8ZC4 - chains B and N of the 9 polymer chains in the assembly; structure by electron microscopy, 3.95 A resolution.

Chain B:
Protein: Spike glycoprotein
From: Severe acute respiratory syndrome coronavirus 2
Reference sequence: P0DTC2 (SPIKE_SARS2); aligned to UniProt positions 14-1202 over residues 17-1211 (the alignment contains insertions or deletions, so no single offset holds)
Chain sequence (1238 residues; each row starts with the number of its first residue; note: 6 numbers in that range are skipped by the numbering (no residue carries them; nothing is unmodelled there)):
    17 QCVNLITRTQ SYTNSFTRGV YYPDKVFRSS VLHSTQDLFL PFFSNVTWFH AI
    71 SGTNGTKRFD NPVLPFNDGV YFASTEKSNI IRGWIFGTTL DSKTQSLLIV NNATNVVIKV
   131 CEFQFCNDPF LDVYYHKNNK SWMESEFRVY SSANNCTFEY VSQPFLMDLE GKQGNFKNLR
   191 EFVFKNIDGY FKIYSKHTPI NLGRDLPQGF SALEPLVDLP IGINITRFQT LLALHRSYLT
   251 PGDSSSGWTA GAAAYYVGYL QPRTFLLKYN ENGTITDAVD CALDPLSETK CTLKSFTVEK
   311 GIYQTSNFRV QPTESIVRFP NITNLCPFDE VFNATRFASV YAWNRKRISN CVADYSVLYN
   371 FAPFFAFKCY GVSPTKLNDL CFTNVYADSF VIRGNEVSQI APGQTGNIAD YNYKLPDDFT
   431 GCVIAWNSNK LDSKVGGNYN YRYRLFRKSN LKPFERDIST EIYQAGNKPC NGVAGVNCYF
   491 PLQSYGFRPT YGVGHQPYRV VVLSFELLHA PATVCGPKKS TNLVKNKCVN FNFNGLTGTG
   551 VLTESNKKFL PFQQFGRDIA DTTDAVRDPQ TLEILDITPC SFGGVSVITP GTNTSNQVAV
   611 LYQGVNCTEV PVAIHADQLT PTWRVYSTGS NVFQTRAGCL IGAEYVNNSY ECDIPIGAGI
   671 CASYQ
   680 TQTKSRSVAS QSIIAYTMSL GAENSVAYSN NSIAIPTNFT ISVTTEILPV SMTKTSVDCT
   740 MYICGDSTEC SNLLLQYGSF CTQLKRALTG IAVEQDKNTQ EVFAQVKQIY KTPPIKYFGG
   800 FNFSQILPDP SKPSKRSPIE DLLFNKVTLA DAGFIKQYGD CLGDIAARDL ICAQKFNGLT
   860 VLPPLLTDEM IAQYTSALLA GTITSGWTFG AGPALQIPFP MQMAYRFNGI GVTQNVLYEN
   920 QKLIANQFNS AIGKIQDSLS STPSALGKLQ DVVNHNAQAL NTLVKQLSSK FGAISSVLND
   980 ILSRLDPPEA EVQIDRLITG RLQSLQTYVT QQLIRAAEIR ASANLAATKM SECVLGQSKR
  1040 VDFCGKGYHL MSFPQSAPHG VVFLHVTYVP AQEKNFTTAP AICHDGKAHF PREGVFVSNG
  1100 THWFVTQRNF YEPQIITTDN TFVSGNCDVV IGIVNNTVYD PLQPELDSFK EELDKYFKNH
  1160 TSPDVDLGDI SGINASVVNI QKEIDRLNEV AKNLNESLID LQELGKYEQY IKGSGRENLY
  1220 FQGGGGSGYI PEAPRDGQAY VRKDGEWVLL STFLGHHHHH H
Not modelled in the structure: 17-26, 71-81, 97-98, 143-154, 161-167, 177-186, 211-215, 248-262, 621-640, 680-690, 828-855, 1148-1260
Cystine bridges: Cys291-Cys301, Cys336-Cys361, Cys379-Cys432, Cys391-Cys525, Cys480-Cys488, Cys538-Cys590, Cys617-Cys649, Cys662-Cys671, Cys738-Cys760, Cys743-Cys749, Cys1032-Cys1043, Cys1082-Cys1126
Covalently attached groups: N-acetylglucosamine (NAG) linked to Asn61, Asn122, Asn234, Asn282, Asn331, Asn343, Asn616, Asn709, Asn717, Asn801, Asn1074, Asn1098, Asn1134
Sequence notes: variant Ile22 (Thr19 in P0DTC2), Ser27 (Ala in P0DTC2), Asp142 (Gly in P0DTC2), Gly213 (Val in P0DTC2), Asp339 (Gly in P0DTC2), Phe371 (Ser in P0DTC2), Pro373 (Ser in P0DTC2), Phe375 (Ser in P0DTC2), Ala376 (Thr in P0DTC2), Asn405 (Asp in P0DTC2), Ser408 (Arg in P0DTC2), Asn417 (Lys in P0DTC2), Lys440 (Asn in P0DTC2), Arg452 (Leu in P0DTC2), Asn477 (Ser in P0DTC2), Lys478 (Thr in P0DTC2), Ala484 (Glu in P0DTC2), Val486 (Phe in P0DTC2), Arg498 (Gln in P0DTC2), Tyr501 (Asn in P0DTC2), His505 (Tyr in P0DTC2), Gly614 (Asp in P0DTC2), Tyr655 (His in P0DTC2), Lys683 (Asn679 in P0DTC2), Lys764 (Asn in P0DTC2), Tyr796 (Asp in P0DTC2), His954 (Gln in P0DTC2), Lys969 (Asn in P0DTC2); engineered mutation Pro817 (Phe in P0DTC2), Pro892 (Ala in P0DTC2), Pro899 (Ala in P0DTC2), Pro942 (Ala in P0DTC2), Pro986 (Lys in P0DTC2), Pro987 (Val in P0DTC2); expression tag (1212-1260)
Curated features (UniProtKB/Swiss-Prot):
  - glycosylation: Asn20 (N-linked (GlcNAc...) (complex) asparagine)

Chain N:
Protein: Light chain of D1F6 Fab
From: Homo sapiens
Notes: antibody fragment or engineered binder
Chain sequence (223 residues; numbered 1 to 223; the number before each row is that of its first residue):
     1 QPVLTQPPSA SGPPGQSVSI SCSGSRSNIG TNFVYWYQQL PGAAPKLLIY KNDQRPSGVP
    61 ERFFGSKSGT SASLAISGLR SEDEVDYYCA AWDDSLSGHV FGAGTKVTVL GTKLTVLGQP
   121 KAAPSVTLFP PSSEELQANK ATLVCLISDF YPGAVTVAWK ADSSPVKAGV ETTTPSKQSN
   181 NKYAASSYLS LTPEQWKSHR SYSCQVTHEG STVEKTVAPT ECS
Not modelled in the structure: 1, 111-117, 222-223
Cystine bridges: Cys22-Cys89, Cys145-Cys204

Chain B / chain N interface:
Residue-residue contacts - 10 pairs, chain B then chain N:
  Phe375(B) - Phe64(N)  hydrophobic
  Phe375(B) - Ser66(N)
  Gly404(B) - Phe64(N)
  Asn405(B) - Arg55(N)
  Asn405(B) - Glu61(N)  hydrogen bond (side chain-backbone)
  Ser408(B) - Asp53(N)
  Tyr501(B) - Ser17(N)
  Gly502(B) - Ser17(N)  hydrogen bond (backbone-side chain)
  Gly504(B) - Phe64(N)
  His505(B) - Ser77(N)  hydrogen bond
Also at the interface, not in a pair above, chain B (10 interface residues in all): Thr500, Val503
Also at the interface, not in a pair above, chain N (10 interface residues in all): Gln16, Ser73, Ala75

Summary:
Chain B and chain N each contribute 10 residues to their interface, with 3 hydrogen bonds. Among the polar
pairs are Asn405(B)-Glu61(N), Gly502(B)-Ser17(N) and His505(B)-Ser77(N). N-acetylglucosamine is covalently
linked to Asn61(B), Asn122(B), Asn234(B), Asn282(B), Asn331(B) and Asn343(B) and 7 more.
Here chain B is Spike glycoprotein (Severe acute respiratory syndrome coronavirus 2) and chain N is Light
chain of D1F6 Fab (Homo sapiens). Entry 8ZC4 (SARS-CoV-2 Omicron BA.4 spike trimer (6P) in complex with 3 D1F6
Fabs (2 RBD up)) was determined by electron microscopy, deposited together with 8ZBY, 8ZBZ, 8ZC0, 8ZC1, 8ZC2,
8ZC3, 8ZC5 and 8ZC6.
